Entry 6UPN (electron microscopy, 10.00 A resolution (very low resolution: no residue pairs are listed; an interface is given only as per-side residue counts)); this record covers chains A and B of the 48 polymer chains in the assembly.

Chain A (and B):
Name: Endophilin-B1
Source organism: Homo sapiens
Notes: chain B of this document is another copy of the same molecule, construct and numbering; everything in this record applies to it too
Reference sequence: Q9Y371 (SHLB1_HUMAN); residue numbers follow UniProt; this construct covers 1-365
Sequence (365 residues; row label = number of the first residue in the row):
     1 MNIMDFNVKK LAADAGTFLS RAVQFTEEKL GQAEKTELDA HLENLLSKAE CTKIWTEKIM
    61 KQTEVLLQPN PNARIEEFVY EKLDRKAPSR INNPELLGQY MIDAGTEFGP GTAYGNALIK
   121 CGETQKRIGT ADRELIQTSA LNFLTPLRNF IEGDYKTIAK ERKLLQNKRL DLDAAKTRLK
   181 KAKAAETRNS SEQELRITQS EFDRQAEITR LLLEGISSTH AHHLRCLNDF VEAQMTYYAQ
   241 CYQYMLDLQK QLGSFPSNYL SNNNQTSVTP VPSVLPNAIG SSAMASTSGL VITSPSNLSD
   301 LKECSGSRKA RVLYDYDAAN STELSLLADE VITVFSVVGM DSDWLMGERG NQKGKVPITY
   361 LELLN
Unresolved in the structure: 1-4, 181-200, 270-365
Swiss-Prot annotation at these positions:
  - region: Met1 to Glu37 (Required for membrane binding), Met1 to Leu30 (Membrane-binding amphipathic helix)
  - modified residue: Met1 (N-acetylmethionine), Thr145 (Phosphothreonine)
  - mutagenesis: Val8 (V8M: Abolishes interaction with BAX), Thr145 (T145A: Reduced CDK5-mediated phosphorylation and impaired dimerization; T145E: Spontaneous dimerization)

How chain A and chain B interact:
At this resolution (10 A) residue pairs are not listed: 70 residues of chain A and 69 of chain B lie at the interface.

Overview:
Chain A and chain B form an interface of 70 and 69 residues respectively. From UniProt: 2 mutagenesis sites on
chain A.
Chain A and chain B are both Endophilin-B1 (Homo sapiens); the structure, Endophilin B1 helical scaffold, was
determined by electron microscopy, deposited together with 6UP6.
